Entry 8E9I (electron microscopy, 2.80 A resolution); this record covers chains E and F of the 15 polymer chains in the assembly.

== Chain E ==
Molecule: NADH-quinone oxidoreductase subunit E
Source organism: Mycolicibacterium smegmatis MC2 155
Notes: EC 1.6.99.5
UniProtKB: A0QU32 (A0QU32_MYCS2); residues 1-245 here = UniProt positions 1-245
Sequence (245 residues; row label = number of the first residue in the row):
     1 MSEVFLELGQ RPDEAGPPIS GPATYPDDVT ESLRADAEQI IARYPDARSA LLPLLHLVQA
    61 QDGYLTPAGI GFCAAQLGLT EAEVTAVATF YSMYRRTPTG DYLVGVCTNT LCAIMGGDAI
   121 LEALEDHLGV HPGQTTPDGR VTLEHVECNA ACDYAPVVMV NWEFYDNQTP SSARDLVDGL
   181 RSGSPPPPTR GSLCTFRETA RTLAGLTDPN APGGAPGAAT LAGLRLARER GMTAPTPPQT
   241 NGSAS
Not modelled in the structure: 1-5, 238-245
Ion coordination: 2Fe-2S cluster Fe: C107, C112, C148, C152
Residues lining bound ligands: 2Fe-2S cluster (FES): C107, N109, L111, C112, C148, N149, A150, A151, C152, V157

== Chain F ==
Molecule: NADH-quinone oxidoreductase subunit F
Source organism: Mycolicibacterium smegmatis MC2 155
Notes: EC 7.1.1.-
UniProtKB: A0QU31 (A0QU31_MYCS2); residues 1-443 here = UniProt positions 1-443
Sequence (443 residues; numbered 1 to 443; the number before each row is that of its first residue):
     1 MTPLTPVLSR FWDEPEPWTL ETYRRHDGYQ GLQRALSMGP DDVIAFVKDS GLRGRGGAGF
    61 PTGTKWSFIP QERGDQPAGG PAAKPHYLVI NADESEPGTC KDIPLLLTTP HFLVEGAIIA
   121 AYAIRARHAF IYVRGEVLPV LRRLQAAVAE AYAAGYLGTD IMGSGFDLDL IVHAGAGAYI
   181 CGEETALLDS LEGRRGQPRL RPPFPAVAGL YACPTVVNNV ESIASVPPIM VNGVDWFRSM
   241 GSEKSPGFTL YSLSGHVTRP GQYEAPLGIT LRELLEYAGG VRAGHQLKFW TPGGSSTPLL
   301 TAEHLDVPLD YEGMASVGSM LGTKALQIFD ETTCVVRAVR RWTQFYAHES CGKCTPCREG
   361 TYWLAQIYAR LENGAGTEAD IDKLLDISDN IFGKSFCALG DGAASPIMSS IKHFRDEYVA
   421 HLDGGCPFDP HASTLMATEG AGV
Not modelled in the structure: 1, 437-443
Ion coordination: Zn2+: C334, E372, H421, C426; 4Fe-4S cluster Fe: C351, C354, C357, C397
Residues lining bound ligands:
  - FMN (flavin mononucleotide): G54, R55, G56, F60, K65, N91, D93, E94, S95, E96, Y179, I180, G182, E183, E184, V217, N218, N219, S222, A398, L399
  - 4Fe-4S cluster (SF4): I180, P198, S350, C351, G352, K353, C354, C357, R358, S395, F396, C397, L399, G400

== Chain E / chain F interface ==
Contacting residue pairs (150; chain E residue first):
  R43(E) with I171(F)
  Y44(E) with F130(F), hydrophobic; H173(F), hydrogen bond
  P45(E) with Y87(F); F130(F); Y211(F), hydrophobic
  D46(E) with Y211(F)
  R48(E) with E192(F); G193(F), hydrogen bond (side chain-backbone); R194(F)
  S49(E) with H173(F); L191(F), hydrogen bond (side chain-backbone); E192(F); Y211(F), hydrogen bond
  L51(E) with G193(F)
  L52(E) with Y132(F); H173(F); A176(F); S190(F)
  P53(E) with H173(F)
  H56(E) with A174(F)
  A86(E) with R195(F), hydrogen bond (backbone-side chain)
  V87(E) with G193(F); R194(F); R195(F)
  F90(E) with I180(F), hydrophobic; R195(F); G196(F); Q197(F); C351(F), hydrophobic
  Y91(E) with A176(F), hydrophobic; G177(F); A178(F), hydrophobic; C181(F), hydrophobic; S190(F); R194(F), hydrogen bond (side chain-backbone); R195(F); G196(F), hydrogen bond (side chain-backbone)
  S92(E) with G177(F), hydrogen bond (backbone-backbone)
  M93(E) with G135(F); E136(F); A176(F); G177(F)
  Y94(E) with A176(F), hydrophobic
  T108(E) with R341(F), hydrogen bond (backbone-side chain)
  N109(E) with P97(F); R341(F); F345(F)
  T110(E) with A338(F), hydrogen bond (side chain-backbone); R341(F); W342(F), hydrogen bond (side chain-backbone)
  L111(E) with S254(F); G255(F); Q327(F)
  A113(E) with R337(F); R341(F)
  I114(E) with T333(F); R337(F); A338(F), hydrophobic; S433(F)
  M115(E) with G255(F); H256(F), hydrogen bond; F329(F), hydrophobic; T434(F); L435(F), hydrophobic
  G116(E) with T434(F)
  E147(E) with F345(F)
  C148(E) with E96(F); P97(F), hydrophobic; G98(F); R134(F), hydrogen bond (backbone-side chain)
  N149(E) with R134(F); E136(F), hydrogen bond (side chain-backbone); V137(F)
  A150(E) with E94(F); T99(F); C100(F); I103(F), hydrophobic; R134(F)
  A151(E) with C100(F)
  C152(E) with G98(F), hydrogen bond (side chain-backbone); T99(F); C100(F), hydrogen bond (backbone-side chain); S254(F)
  D153(E) with C100(F); S252(F); L253(F); S254(F); G261(F), hydrogen bond (side chain-backbone); Q262(F), hydrogen bond
  A155(E) with L435(F), hydrophobic
  M159(E) with E136(F)
  N161(E) with L138(F)
  W162(E) with E136(F); V137(F); L138(F), hydrogen bond (backbone-backbone); P139(F)
  E163(E) with P139(F)
  F164(E) with P139(F), hydrophobic
  R190(E) with L107(F); P139(F)
  G191(E) with P139(F)
  S192(E) with R142(F), hydrogen bond (backbone-side chain)
  C194(E) with R142(F), hydrogen bond
  T199(E) with L138(F)
  T202(E) with L138(F); L141(F); R142(F); Q145(F)
  L203(E) with G135(F); L141(F), hydrophobic; A174(F)
  G205(E) with Q145(F)
  P209(E) with R142(F); Q145(F); A146(F)
  A211(E) with R142(F)
  G213(E) with R143(F), hydrogen bond (backbone-side chain)
  G214(E) with W18(F); L107(F); R143(F), hydrogen bond (backbone-side chain)
  P216(E) with T108(F)
  A219(E) with P260(F); G261(F); Q262(F), hydrogen bond (backbone-backbone)
  T220(E) with W12(F); P104(F); Q262(F)
  L221(E) with W12(F), hydrophobic; D13(F)
  A222(E) with P260(F); Y263(F), hydrophobic
  G223(E) with L4(F); Q262(F), hydrogen bond (backbone-backbone); Y263(F)
  L224(E) with P6(F), hydrophobic; S9(F); R10(F); W12(F)
  L226(E) with R259(F)
  A227(E) with P6(F), hydrophobic
  M232(E) with L4(F)
  T233(E) with T5(F); P6(F)
  A234(E) with T5(F); P6(F); V7(F), hydrophobic
  P235(E) with T5(F); W236(F)
  T236(E) with W236(F)
Other interface residues (no listed pair), chain E (68 interface residues in all): T89, D118, A215, P237
Other interface residues (no listed pair), chain F (78 interface residues in all): S95, G175, N232, S239, I328

== Summary ==
68 residues of chain E and 78 residues of chain F are in contact; the contacts include 25 hydrogen bonds.
Among the polar pairs are Y44(E)-H173(F), R48(E)-G193(F) and S49(E)-L191(F). Ligands of chain E: 2Fe-2S
cluster. Ligands of chain F: flavin mononucleotide and 4Fe-4S cluster.
Here chain E is NADH-quinone oxidoreductase subunit E and chain F is NADH-quinone oxidoreductase subunit F,
both from Mycolicibacterium smegmatis MC2 155. Entry 8E9I (Mycobacterial respiratory complex I, semi-inserted
quinone) was determined by electron microscopy together with 8E9G and 8E9H from the same study.
